3GPX - chains A and C of the 3 polymer chains in the assembly; structure by X-ray diffraction, 1.78 A resolution.

== Chain A ==
Name: DNA glycosylase
Organism: Geobacillus stearothermophilus
Notes: EC 4.2.99.18
UniProt: P84131 (P84131_BACST); numbering as in UniProt; present here: 2-216, 233-274
Chain sequence (257 residues; numbered 2 to 274; 16 numbers in that range are skipped by the numbering (no residue carries them; nothing is unmodelled there); the number before each row is that of its first residue):
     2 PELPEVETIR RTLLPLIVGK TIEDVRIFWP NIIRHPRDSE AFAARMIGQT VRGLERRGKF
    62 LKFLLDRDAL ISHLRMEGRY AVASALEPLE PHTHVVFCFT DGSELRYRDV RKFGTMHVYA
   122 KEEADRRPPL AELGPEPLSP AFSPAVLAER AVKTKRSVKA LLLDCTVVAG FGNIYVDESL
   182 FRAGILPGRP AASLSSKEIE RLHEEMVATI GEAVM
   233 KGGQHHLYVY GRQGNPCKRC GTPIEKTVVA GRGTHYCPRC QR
Unresolved in the structure: 233-237
Sequence notes: conflict Glu3 (Gln in P84131); engineered mutation Cys166 (Gln in P84131)
Metal / ion sites: Zn2+: Cys249, Cys252, Cys269, Cys272

== Chain C ==
Molecule: 16-nt DNA strand
Sequence (16 nucleotides; each row starts with the number of its first residue):
     1 TGCGTCCGAG TCTACC
Unresolved in the structure: 1-4, 16

== Interface between chain A and chain C ==
Contacting residue pairs (18; chain A residue first):
  Lys60(A) - DA9(C)  phosphate contact
  Lys60(A) - DG10(C)  phosphate contact
  Phe61(A) - DG10(C)  sugar contact
  His74(A) - DA9(C)  hydrogen bond to the phosphate
  His74(A) - DG10(C)  salt bridge to the phosphate
  Arg76(A) - DA9(C)  hydrogen bond to the base
  Arg76(A) - DG10(C)  hydrogen bond to the sugar
  Met77(A) - DG8(C)  base contact
  Arg112(A) - DG8(C)  base contact
  Phe114(A) - DG8(C)  base contact
  Phe114(A) - DA9(C)  base contact
  Pro129(A) - DC12(C)  phosphate contact
  Pro130(A) - DT11(C)  phosphate contact
  Asn174(A) - DA9(C)  phosphate contact
  Gly263(A) - DG8(C)  phosphate contact
  Arg264(A) - DG8(C)  sugar contact
  Arg264(A) - DA9(C)  salt bridge to the phosphate
  Gly265(A) - DG8(C)  hydrogen bond to the phosphate
Also at the interface, not in a pair above, chain A (16 interface residues in all): Glu3, Leu164, Cys166

== Summary ==
16 residues of chain A and 5 residues of chain C are in contact, with 4 hydrogen bonds and 2 salt bridges.
Among the polar pairs are Arg76(A)-DA9(C), Arg76(A)-DG10(C) and His74(A)-DA9(C). Cys249(A), Cys252(A),
Cys269(A) and Cys272(A) coordinate Zn2+.
Chain A is DNA glycosylase (Geobacillus stearothermophilus) and chain C is a 16-nt DNA strand; the structure,
Sequence-matched MutM Interrogation Complex 4 (IC4), was determined by X-ray diffraction (same publication as
3GO8, 3GP1, 3GPP, 3GPU, 3GPY, 3GQ3 and 3GQ4).
